Entry 1PVP (X-ray diffraction, 2.35 A resolution); this record covers chains C and B of the 4 polymer chains in the assembly.

[Chain C]
Molecule: 34-nt DNA strand
Sequence (34 nucleotides; each row starts with the number of its first residue):
     1 ATAACTCTAT ATAATGTATG CTATATAGAG TTAT
Not modelled in the structure: 17
Construct notes: engineered mutation DC7 (Dt30 in M10145), DT8 (Dc31 in M10145), DA9 (Dg32 in M10145), DT26 (Dc49 in M10145), DA27 (Dg50 in M10145), DG28 (Da51 in M10145)

[Chain B]
Molecule: Recombinase cre
Organism: Escherichia phage P1
Reference sequence: P06956 (RECR_BPP1); residues 2-343 here = UniProt positions 2-343
Sequence (349 residues; numbered -5 to 343; the number before each row is that of its first residue; numbers below 1 keep their minus sign (Met-5 is residue -5)):
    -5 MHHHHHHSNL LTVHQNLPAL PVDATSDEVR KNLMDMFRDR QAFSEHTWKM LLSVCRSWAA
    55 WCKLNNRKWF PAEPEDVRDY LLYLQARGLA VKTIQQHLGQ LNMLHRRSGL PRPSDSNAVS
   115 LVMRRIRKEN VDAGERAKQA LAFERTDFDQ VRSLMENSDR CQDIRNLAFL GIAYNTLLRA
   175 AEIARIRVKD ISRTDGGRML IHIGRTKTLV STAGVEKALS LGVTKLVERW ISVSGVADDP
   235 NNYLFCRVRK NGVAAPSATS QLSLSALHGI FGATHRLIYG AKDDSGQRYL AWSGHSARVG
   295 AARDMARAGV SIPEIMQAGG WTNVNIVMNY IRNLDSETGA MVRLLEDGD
Not modelled in the structure: -5 to 18, 327-331, 342-343
Construct notes: initiating methionine (-5); expression tag (-4 to 1); engineered mutation Ala174 (Ile in P06956), Leu258 (Thr in P06956), Ser259 (Arg in P06956), His262 (Glu in P06956), Gly266 (Glu in P06956)
UniProt features mapped onto this chain:
  - active site: Arg173, His289, Arg292, Trp315, Tyr324 (O-(3'-phospho-DNA)-tyrosine intermediate)
From the paper describing this entry:
  - binding site for the 34-nt DNA strand (chain C): Ser259
  - conformationally variable residues (helix shift, side-chain flip): Leu258 to Gly266
  - contacts within the chain: Ala175-Leu258
  - binding site for the 34-nt DNA strand: Ser259, His262
  - specificity-determining residues: Leu258, His262 (proposed by the authors, not directly observed)

[How chain C and chain B interact]
Pairs across the interface (59):
  DT2(C) - Lys244(B)  hydrogen bond to the base
  DA3(C) - Lys244(B)  sugar contact
  DA4(C) - Arg154(B)  salt bridge to the phosphate
  DA4(C) - Gln156(B)  hydrogen bond to the phosphate
  DA4(C) - Val242(B)  phosphate contact
  DA4(C) - Arg243(B)  sugar contact
  DA4(C) - Lys244(B)  sugar contact
  DC5(C) - Gln156(B)  hydrogen bond to the phosphate
  DC5(C) - Arg159(B)  salt bridge to the phosphate
  DC5(C) - Arg241(B)  phosphate contact
  DC5(C) - Val242(B)  hydrogen bond to the phosphate
  DC5(C) - Leu256(B)  sugar contact
  DC5(C) - Ala260(B)  sugar contact
  DT6(C) - Arg241(B)  sugar contact
  DT6(C) - Gln255(B)  phosphate contact
  DT6(C) - Leu256(B)  phosphate contact
  DT6(C) - Ser257(B)  hydrogen bond to the phosphate
  DT6(C) - Ser259(B)  base contact
  DT6(C) - Ala260(B)  phosphate contact
  DC7(C) - Ser259(B)  hydrogen bond to the base
  DA9(C) - Arg50(B)  hydrogen bond to the phosphate
  DT10(C) - Lys43(B)  base contact
  DT10(C) - Ser47(B)  hydrogen bond to the phosphate
  DT10(C) - Arg50(B)  salt bridge to the phosphate
  DA11(C) - Met44(B)  base contact
  DA11(C) - Arg81(B)  salt bridge to the phosphate
  DA11(C) - Thr87(B)  sugar contact
  DA11(C) - Arg282(B)  hydrogen bond to the base
  DT12(C) - Met44(B)  base contact
  DT12(C) - Leu83(B)  phosphate contact
  DT12(C) - Ala84(B)  hydrogen bond to the phosphate
  DT12(C) - Lys86(B)  sugar contact
  DT12(C) - Thr87(B)  phosphate contact
  DT12(C) - Gln90(B)  base contact
  DT12(C) - Arg282(B)  hydrogen bond to the sugar
  DA13(C) - Lys86(B)  phosphate contact
  DA13(C) - Gln90(B)  hydrogen bond to the base
  DA13(C) - Arg130(B)  phosphate contact
  DA13(C) - Ala131(B)  phosphate contact
  DA13(C) - Lys132(B)  hydrogen bond to the phosphate
  DA13(C) - Tyr283(B)  sugar contact
  DA14(C) - Lys86(B)  hydrogen bond to the base
  DA14(C) - Lys132(B)  phosphate contact
  DA14(C) - Gln133(B)  phosphate contact
  DA14(C) - Lys201(B)  hydrogen bond to the base
  DA14(C) - His289(B)  sugar contact
  DA14(C) - Ile320(B)  sugar contact
  DA14(C) - Tyr324(B)  hydrogen bond to the phosphate
  DT15(C) - Arg173(B)  salt bridge to the phosphate
  DT15(C) - Lys201(B)  salt bridge to the phosphate
  DT15(C) - Thr202(B)  phosphate contact
  DT15(C) - His289(B)  salt bridge to the phosphate
  DT15(C) - Arg292(B)  salt bridge to the phosphate
  DT15(C) - Trp315(B)  hydrogen bond to the phosphate
  DG16(C) - Thr202(B)  sugar contact
  DG16(C) - Gly314(B)  phosphate contact
  DG16(C) - Trp315(B)  phosphate contact
  DG16(C) - Thr316(B)  hydrogen bond to the phosphate
  DG16(C) - Asn317(B)  hydrogen bond to the phosphate
Other interface residues (no listed pair), chain B (40 interface residues in all): Cys240

[In short]
14 residues of chain C face 40 of chain B across their interface, with 19 hydrogen bonds and 8 salt bridges.
Polar pairs include DT2(C)-Lys244(B), DC7(C)-Ser259(B) and DA11(C)-Arg282(B). The paper reports a binding site
for the 34-nt DNA strand at Ser259(B) and His262(B); a binding site for the 34-nt DNA strand (chain C) at
Ser259(B).
Chain C is a 34-nt DNA strand and chain B is Recombinase cre (Escherichia phage P1); the structure, Basis for
a switch in substrate specificity: crystal structure of selected variant of cre site-specific recombinase ...,
was determined by X-ray diffraction together with 1PVQ and 1PVR from the same study.
